Entry 6XUI (X-ray diffraction, 1.95 A resolution); this record covers chains A and D.

Chain A (and D):
Protein: Glucose-6-phosphate isomerase
Organism: Homo sapiens
Notes: EC 5.3.1.9; chain D of this document is another copy of the same molecule, construct and numbering; everything in this record applies to it too
UniProtKB: P06744 (G6PI_HUMAN); residues 1-556 here correspond to UniProt positions 2-557 (UniProt number = residue number + 1)
Amino-acid sequence (556 residues; each row starts with the number of its first residue):
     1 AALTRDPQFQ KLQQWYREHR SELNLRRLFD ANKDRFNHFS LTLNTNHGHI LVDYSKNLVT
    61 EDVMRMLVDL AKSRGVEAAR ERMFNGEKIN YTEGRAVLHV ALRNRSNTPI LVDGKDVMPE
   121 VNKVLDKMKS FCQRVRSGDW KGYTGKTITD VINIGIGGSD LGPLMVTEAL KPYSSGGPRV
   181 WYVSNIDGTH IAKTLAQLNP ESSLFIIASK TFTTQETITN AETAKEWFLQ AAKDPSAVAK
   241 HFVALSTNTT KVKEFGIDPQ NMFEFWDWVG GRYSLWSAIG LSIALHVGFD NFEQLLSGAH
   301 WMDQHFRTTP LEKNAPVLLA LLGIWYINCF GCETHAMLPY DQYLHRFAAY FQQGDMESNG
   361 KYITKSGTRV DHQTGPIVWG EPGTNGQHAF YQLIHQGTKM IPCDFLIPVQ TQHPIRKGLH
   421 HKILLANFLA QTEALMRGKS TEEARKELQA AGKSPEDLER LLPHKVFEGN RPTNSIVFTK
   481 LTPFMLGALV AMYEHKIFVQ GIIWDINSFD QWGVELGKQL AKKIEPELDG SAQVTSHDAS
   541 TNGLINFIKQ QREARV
Small-molecule neighbours:
  - 5-phosphoarabinonic acid (PA5): I156, G157, G158, S159, A208, S209, K210, T211, T214, G271, R272, Q353, E357, Q511, V514, K518
  - PG6 (1-(2-methoxy-ethoxy)-2-{2-[2-(2-methoxy-ethoxy]-ethoxy}-ethane), molecule 1: R20, S21, L23, L58, F330, G397, T398, K399, M400, E468, G469, N470, R471
  - PG6, molecule 2: R369, V370, D371, H372, Q373
Curated features (UniProtKB/Swiss-Prot):
  - active site: E357 (Proton donor), H388, K518
  - binding site (D-glucose 6-phosphate): G158, S159, S209 to T214, Q353, E357, H388, K518
  - modified residue: A1 (N-acetylalanine), K11 (N6-acetyllysine), K33 (N6-(2-hydroxyisobutyryl)lysine), S106 (Phosphoserine), T108 (Phosphothreonine), K141 (N6-acetyllysine), S184 (Phosphoserine), T249 (Phosphothreonine), K453 (N6-acetyllysine), S454 (Phosphoserine)

Interface between chain A and chain D:
Residue-residue contacts (316):
  F29(A) with D538(D); A539(D); S540(D)
  K33(A) with A539(D)
  F36(A) with A539(D); S540(D); G543(D)
  H47(A) with V556(D)
  G48(A) with V556(D)
  H49(A) with F547(D); Q551(D)
  L51(A) with L544(D), hydrophobic; F547(D), hydrophobic
  D53(A) with S540(D), hydrogen bond; L544(D)
  S55(A) with S540(D), hydrogen bond
  K56(A) with S540(D), hydrogen bond; L544(D)
  Y91(A) with R460(D), hydrogen bond (backbone-side chain)
  T92(A) with R460(D), hydrogen bond (backbone-side chain); L461(D); H464(D)
  I156(A) with T384(D); N385(D); H388(D)
  G157(A) with H388(D)
  D160(A) with N385(D)
  S184(A) with N385(D), hydrogen bond
  N185(A) with Q342(D), hydrogen bond; G383(D), hydrogen bond (side chain-backbone); T384(D), hydrogen bond (side chain-backbone); N385(D)
  I186(A) with T384(D); H420(D), hydrogen bond (backbone-side chain); I423(D), hydrophobic; L424(D), hydrophobic
  D187(A) with D341(D); Q342(D), hydrogen bond (side chain-backbone); L424(D)
  G188(A) with I415(D); H420(D)
  T189(A) with Y343(D); H413(D)
  H190(A) with Q342(D)
  I191(A) with I415(D), hydrophobic; H420(D)
  A192(A) with H413(D)
  K193(A) with Y343(D)
  T214(A) with H388(D)
  Q215(A) with I423(D)
  E216(A) with T384(D), hydrogen bond; H388(D), salt bridge
  T219(A) with R416(D), hydrogen bond (backbone-side chain); H420(D); I423(D)
  N220(A) with H420(D)
  E222(A) with R416(D)
  T223(A) with R416(D), hydrogen bond; H420(D), hydrogen bond
  E226(A) with R416(D), salt bridge
  G331(A) with E333(D)
  C332(A) with E333(D)
  E333(A) with G331(D); C332(D); E333(D), hydrogen bond (side chain-backbone); T334(D); K399(D)
  T334(A) with T334(D); I377(D)
  D341(A) with D187(D)
  Q342(A) with N185(D), hydrogen bond; D187(D), hydrogen bond (backbone-side chain); T189(D); H190(D)
  Y343(A) with T189(D); K193(D)
  R346(A) with R346(D); E381(D), salt bridge
  A349(A) with E381(D)
  Q352(A) with W379(D); E381(D); F390(D)
  Q353(A) with H388(D), hydrogen bond (side chain-backbone); A389(D)
  M356(A) with W379(D), hydrophobic; F390(D), hydrophobic; L393(D)
  E357(A) with H388(D); A389(D); Q392(D)
  G360(A) with Q392(D), hydrogen bond (backbone-side chain); L393(D); Q396(D); G397(D)
  K361(A) with Q392(D); Q396(D); G397(D); T398(D)
  Y362(A) with Q396(D), hydrogen bond (backbone-backbone); V466(D), hydrogen bond (side chain-backbone); F467(D); E468(D)
  I363(A) with P463(D); H464(D)
  T364(A) with H464(D)
  G367(A) with P463(D)
  R369(A) with E468(D), salt bridge
  V370(A) with T398(D)
  H372(A) with T398(D)
  Q373(A) with T398(D), hydrogen bond; K399(D), hydrogen bond
  T374(A) with T398(D), hydrogen bond (backbone-side chain); K399(D), hydrogen bond (backbone-side chain)
  G375(A) with L393(D); K399(D), hydrogen bond (backbone-side chain)
  P376(A) with L393(D); K399(D)
  I377(A) with T334(D); W379(D); K399(D); I401(D), hydrophobic
  W379(A) with Q352(D); M356(D), hydrophobic; I377(D)
  E381(A) with R346(D), salt bridge; Q352(D)
  G383(A) with N185(D), hydrogen bond (backbone-side chain)
  T384(A) with I156(D); N185(D), hydrogen bond (backbone-side chain); I186(D); E216(D), hydrogen bond
  N385(A) with S184(D), hydrogen bond; N185(D)
  Q387(A) with V514(D)
  H388(A) with I156(D); G157(D); T214(D); E216(D), salt bridge; Q353(D), hydrogen bond (backbone-side chain); E357(D); V514(D)
  A389(A) with Q353(D); E357(D)
  F390(A) with Q352(D); M356(D), hydrophobic
  Q392(A) with E357(D); G360(D), hydrogen bond (side chain-backbone); K361(D); Q511(D); W512(D), hydrogen bond (side chain-backbone); G513(D), hydrogen bond (side chain-backbone); V514(D)
  L393(A) with M356(D); G360(D); G375(D); P376(D)
  Q396(A) with G360(D); K361(D); Y362(D), hydrogen bond (backbone-backbone); W512(D); G513(D)
  G397(A) with G360(D); K361(D)
  T398(A) with K361(D); V370(D); H372(D); Q373(D), hydrogen bond; T374(D), hydrogen bond (side chain-backbone)
  K399(A) with E333(D); Q373(D), hydrogen bond; T374(D), hydrogen bond (side chain-backbone); G375(D), hydrogen bond (side chain-backbone); P376(D); I377(D)
  I401(A) with I377(D), hydrophobic
  V409(A) with I548(D); Q551(D); R552(D)
  Q410(A) with Q551(D), hydrogen bond (side chain-backbone); R552(D); A554(D), hydrogen bond (side chain-backbone)
  H413(A) with T189(D); A192(D)
  I415(A) with G188(D); I191(D), hydrophobic; T223(D)
  R416(A) with T219(D), hydrogen bond (side chain-backbone); E222(D); T223(D), hydrogen bond; E226(D)
  H420(A) with I186(D), hydrogen bond (side chain-backbone); G188(D); I191(D); T219(D); N220(D); T223(D), hydrogen bond
  K422(A) with L528(D); D529(D), salt bridge
  I423(A) with I186(D), hydrophobic; Q215(D); T219(D); E525(D)
  L424(A) with N185(D); I186(D), hydrophobic; D187(D)
  L425(A) with I548(D), hydrophobic
  A426(A) with A521(D); I524(D), hydrophobic; E525(D); L528(D)
  N427(A) with A521(D)
  L429(A) with I524(D), hydrophobic; L544(D), hydrophobic; I545(D), hydrophobic; I548(D), hydrophobic
  A430(A) with L520(D); A521(D); I524(D)
  Q431(A) with G517(D); L520(D)
  E433(A) with I524(D); H537(D), salt bridge; D538(D); T541(D)
  A434(A) with L520(D), hydrophobic
  K439(A) with L516(D)
  R460(A) with Y91(D); T92(D), hydrogen bond (side chain-backbone)
  L461(A) with T92(D); W512(D), hydrophobic
  P463(A) with I363(D); G367(D)
  H464(A) with T92(D); I363(D); T364(D); W512(D)
  K465(A) with W512(D)
  V466(A) with Y362(D), hydrogen bond (backbone-side chain)
  F467(A) with W512(D); G513(D); L516(D), hydrophobic
  E468(A) with Y362(D); R369(D), salt bridge
  S475(A) with L544(D)
  V477(A) with L544(D), hydrophobic; F547(D)
  T479(A) with Q551(D), hydrogen bond; V556(D)
  Q511(A) with Q392(D)
  W512(A) with Q392(D), hydrogen bond (backbone-side chain); Q396(D); L461(D), hydrophobic; H464(D); K465(D); F467(D)
  G513(A) with Q392(D), hydrogen bond (backbone-side chain); Q396(D); F467(D)
  V514(A) with Q387(D); H388(D); A389(D); Q392(D)
  L516(A) with K439(D); F467(D), hydrophobic
  G517(A) with Q431(D)
  K518(A) with H388(D)
  L520(A) with A430(D); Q431(D); A434(D), hydrophobic
  A521(A) with A426(D); N427(D); A430(D)
  I524(A) with L429(D), hydrophobic; E433(D)
  E525(A) with K422(D); I423(D); A426(D)
  L528(A) with K422(D); L425(D), hydrophobic; A426(D)
  D529(A) with K422(D), salt bridge
  H537(A) with E433(D), salt bridge
  D538(A) with F29(D); E433(D); M436(D)
  A539(A) with F29(D); K33(D); F36(D)
  S540(A) with F29(D); F36(D); D53(D), hydrogen bond; S55(D), hydrogen bond; K56(D), hydrogen bond
  T541(A) with E433(D)
  G543(A) with F36(D)
  L544(A) with L51(D), hydrophobic; D53(D); K56(D); L429(D), hydrophobic; S475(D); V477(D), hydrophobic
  I545(A) with L429(D), hydrophobic
  F547(A) with H49(D); L51(D), hydrophobic; V477(D)
  I548(A) with V409(D); L425(D), hydrophobic
  Q551(A) with H49(D); V409(D); Q410(D), hydrogen bond (backbone-side chain); T479(D), hydrogen bond
  R552(A) with V409(D); Q410(D), hydrogen bond (backbone-side chain)
  A554(A) with Q410(D), hydrogen bond (backbone-side chain)
  V556(A) with H47(D); T479(D)
Interface residues without a listed pair, chain A (143 interface residues in all): R35, I50, I327, P382, H395, M400, T411, L419, K480, D510, E553
Interface residues without a listed pair, chain D (145 interface residues in all): T42, G48, I50, D160, Y340, A349, P382, H395, M400, T411, L419, K480, T482, D510, K518, E553

Summary:
The interface between chain A and chain D involves 143 residues on one side and 145 on the other, with 59
hydrogen bonds and 11 salt bridges. Among the polar pairs are E216(A)-H388(D), E226(A)-R416(D) and
R346(A)-E381(D). Bound to chain A: 5-phosphoarabinonic acid and compound PG6.
Chain A and chain D are both Glucose-6-phosphate isomerase (Homo sapiens); the structure, Crystal structure of
human phosphoglucose isomerase in complex with inhibitor, was determined by X-ray diffraction together with
6XUH from the same study.
